5O60 - chains A and O of the 35 polymer chains in the assembly; structure by electron microscopy, 3.18 A resolution.

== Chain A ==
Molecule: 23S rRNA
Organism: Mycobacterium smegmatis str. MC2 155
Sequence (3120 nucleotides; numbered 1 to 3120; the number before each row is that of its first residue):
     1 UAAGUGUUUA AGGGCGCAUG GUGGAUGCCU UGGCACUGGG AGCCGAUGAA GGACGUAGGA
    61 GGCUGCGAUA AGCCUCGGGG AGCUGUCAAC CGAGCGUUGA UCCGAGGAUG UCCGAAUGGG
   121 GAAACCCGGC ACGAGUGAUG UCGUGUCACC AGGCGCUGAA UAUAUAGGCG UCUGGGGGGA
   181 ACGCGGGGAA GUGAAACAUC UCAGUACCCG UAGGAAGAGA AAACAAAAUG UGAUUCCGUG
   241 AGUAGUGGCG AGCGAAAGCG GAGGAUGGCU AAACCGUAUG CAUGUGAUAC CGGGUAGGGG
   301 UUGUGUGUGC GGGGUUGUGG GACCUAUCUU UCCGGCUCUA CCUGGCUGGA GGGCAGUGAG
   361 AAAAUGUUGU GGUUAGCGGA AAUGGCUUGG GAUGGCCUGC CGUAGACGGU GAGAGCCCGG
   421 UACGUGAAAA CCCGACGUCU GUCUUGAUGG UGUUCCCGAG UAGCAGCGGG CCCGUGGAAU
   481 CUGCUGUGAA UCUGCCGGGA CCACCCGGUA AGCCUGAAUA CUUCCCAGUG ACCGAUAGCG
   541 GAUUAGUACC GUGAGGGAAU GGUGAAAAGU ACCCCGGGAG GGGAGUGAAA GAGUACCUGA
   601 AACCGUGCGC UUACAAUCCG UCAGAGCCCU CGACGUGUCG UGGGGUGAUG GCGUGCCUUU
   661 UGAAGAAUGA GCCUGCGAGU CAGGGACAUG UCGCGAGGUU AACCCGGGUG GGGUAGCCGC
   721 AGCGAAAGCG AGUCUGAAUA GGGCGUAUCC ACACAAGAGU GUGUGGUGUA GUGGUGUGUU
   781 CUGGACCCGA AGCGGAGUGA UCUACCCAUG GCCAGGGUGA AGCGCGGGUA AGACCGCGUG
   841 GAGGCCCGAA CCCACUUAGG UUGAAGACUG AGGGGAUGAG CUGUGGGUAG GGGUGAAAGG
   901 CCAAUCAAAC UCCGUGAUAG CUGGUUCUCC CCGAAAUGCA UUUAGGUGCA GCGUCGCAUG
   961 UUUCUUGCCG GAGGUAGAGC UACUGGAUGG CCGAUGGGCC CCACAGGGUU ACUGACGUCA
  1021 GCCAAACUCC GAAUGCCGGU AAGUCCAAGA GUGCGGCAGU GAGACGGCGG GGGAUAAGCU
  1081 CCGUGCGUCG AGAGGGAAAC AGCCCAGAUC GCCGGCUAAG GCCCCUAAGC GUGUGCUAAG
  1141 UGGAAAAGGA UGUGCAGUCG CGAAGACAAC CAGGAGGUUG GCUUAGAAGC AGCCACCCUU
  1201 GAAAGAGUGC GUAAUAGCUC ACUGGUCAAG UGAUUGUGCG CCGAUAAUGU AGCGGGGCUC
  1261 AAGCACACCG CCGAAGCCGC GGCAGCCAAC GUGUUGGCUG GGUAGGGGAG CGUCCUGCAU
  1321 CCGGUGAAGC CGCCGAGUGA UCGAGUGGUG GAGGGUGUGG GAGUGAGAAU GCAGGCAUGA
  1381 GUAGCGAUUA GGCAAGUGAG AACCUUGCCC GCCGAAAGAC CAAGGGUUCC UGGGCCAGGC
  1441 CAGUCCGCCC AGGGUGAGUC GGGACCUAAG GCGAGGCCGA CAGGCGUAGU CGAUGGACAA
  1501 CGGGUUGAUA UUCCCGUACC CGUGUAUGUG CGUCCAUGAU GAAUCAGCGG UACUAACCAU
  1561 CCAAAACCAC CGUGACCGCA CCUUUCGGGG UGUGGCGUUG GUGGGGCUGC AUGGGACCUU
  1621 CGUUGGUAGU AGUCAAGCGA UGGGGUGACG CAGGAAGGUA GCCGUACCGG UCAGUGGUAA
  1681 UACCGGGGUA AGCCUGUAGG GAGUCAGAUA GGUAAAUCCG UCUGGCAUAU AUCCUGAGAG
  1741 GUGAUGCAUA GCCGAGUGAG GCGAAUUCGG UGAUCCUAUG CUGCCGAGAA AAGCCUCUAG
  1801 CGAGGACAUA CACGGCCCGU ACCCCAAACC AACACAGGUG GUCAGGUAGA GAAUACUAAG
  1861 GCGUACGAGU GAACUAUGGU UAAGGAACUC GGCAAAAUGC CCCCGUAACU UCGGGAGAAG
  1921 GGGGACCCAC AUGGCGUGUA AGCCUUUACG GCCCAAGCGU GAGUGGGUGG CACAAACCAG
  1981 UGAGAAGCGA CUGUUUACUA AAAACACAGG UCCGUGCGAA GUCGCAAGAC GAUGUAUACG
  2041 GACUGACGCC UGCCCGGUGC UGGAAGGUUA AGAGGACCCG UUAACUCCCU UUGGGGGUGA
  2101 AGCGGAGAAU UUAAGCCCCA GUAAACGGCG GUGGUAACUA UAACCAUCCU AAGGUAGCGA
  2161 AAUUCCUUGU CGGGUAAGUU CCGACCUGCA CGAAUGGCGU AACGACUUCU CAACUGUCUC
  2221 AACCAUAGAC UCGGCGAAAU UGCACUACGA GUAAAGAUGC UCGUUACGCG CGGCAGGACG
  2281 AAAAGACCCC GGGACCUUCA CUACAACUUG GUAUUGGUGC UCGAUACGGU UUGUGUAGGA
  2341 UAGGUGGGAG ACUGUGAAGC UCACACGCCA GUGUGGGUGG AGUCGUUGUU GAAAUACCAC
  2401 UCUGAUCGUA UUGGGCCUCU AACCUCGGAC CGUAUAUCCG GUUCAGGGAC AGUGCCUGGU
  2461 GGGUAGUUUA ACUGGGGCGG UUGCCUCCUA AAAUGUAACG GAGGCGCCCA AAGGUUCCCU
  2521 CAACCUGGAC GGCAAUCAGG UGUUGAGUGU AAGUGCACAA GGGAGCUUGA CUGCGAGACG
  2581 GACAUGUCGA GCAGGGACGA AAGUCGGGAC UAGUGAUCCG GCACCUCUGA GUGGAAGGGG
  2641 UGUCGCUCAA CGGAUAAAAG GUACCCCGGG GAUAACAGGC UGAUCUUCCC CAAGAGUCCA
  2701 UAUCGACGGG AUGGUUUGGC ACCUCGAUGU CGGCUCGUCG CAUCCUGGGG CUGGAGCAGG
  2761 UCCCAAGGGU UGGGCUGUUC GCCCAUUAAA GCGGCACGCG AGCUGGGUUU AGAACGUCGU
  2821 GAGACAGUUC GGUCUCUAUC CGCCGCGCGC GUCAGAAGCU UGAGGAAACC UGUCCCUAGU
  2881 ACGAGAGGAC CGGGACGGAC GAACCUCUGG UAUACCAGUU GUCCCACCAG GGGCACGGCU
  2941 GGAUAGCCAC GUUCGGACAG GAUAACCGCU GAAAGCAUCU AAGCGGGAAA CCUCUUCCAA
  3001 GACCAGGCUU CUCACCCUCU AGGAGGGAUA AGGCCCCCCG CAGACCACGG GAUUGAUAGA
  3061 CCAGACCUGG AAGCCUAGUA AUAGGUGCAG GGAACUGGCA CUAACCGGCC GAAAACUUAC
Unresolved in the structure: 1
Metal / ion sites: Mg2+ site 1: U7, A3024; Mg2+ site 2 near G13 (its only coordinating residue here); Mg2+ site 3: C28, G1354; Mg2+ site 4: C43, G214; Mg2+ site 5 near U69 (its only coordinating residue here); Mg2+ site 6 near U117 (its only coordinating residue here); Mg2+ site 7: A159, U163; Mg2+ site 8 near U171 (its only coordinating residue here); Mg2+ site 9: G191, U2467; Mg2+ site 10: A196, C197; Mg2+ site 11 near G204 (its only coordinating residue here); Mg2+ site 12 near G217 (its only coordinating residue here); 242 more Mg2+ sites not listed
Residues lining bound ligands: phenylalanine (PHE): A2286, C2287, U2809

== Chain O ==
Name: 50S ribosomal protein L17
Organism: Mycobacterium smegmatis str. MC2 155
UniProtKB: A0QSL9 (RL17_MYCS2); residues 1-199 here = UniProt positions 1-199
Chain sequence (199 residues; row label = number of the first residue in the row):
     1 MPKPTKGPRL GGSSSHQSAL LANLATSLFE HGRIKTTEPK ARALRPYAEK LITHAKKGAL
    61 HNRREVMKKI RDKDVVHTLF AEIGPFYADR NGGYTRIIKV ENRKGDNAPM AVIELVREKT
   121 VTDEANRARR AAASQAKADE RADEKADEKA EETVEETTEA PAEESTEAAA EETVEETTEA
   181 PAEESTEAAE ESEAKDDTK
Unresolved in the structure: 1, 120-199

== How chain A and chain O interact ==
Contacting residue pairs (123; chain A residue first):
  A1390(A) - His16(O)  stacking on the base
  A1390(A) - Ala19(O)  base contact
  G1391(A) - His16(O)  hydrogen bond to the sugar
  G1391(A) - Asn23(O)  base contact
  G1392(A) - Leu20(O)  sugar contact
  G1392(A) - Leu24(O)  sugar contact
  C1393(A) - Leu24(O)  sugar contact
  C1393(A) - Ser27(O)  sugar contact
  C1393(A) - His31(O)  sugar contact
  C1393(A) - Ile34(O)  phosphate contact
  C1393(A) - Lys35(O)  phosphate contact
  C1393(A) - Thr36(O)  phosphate contact
  A1394(A) - His31(O)  sugar contact
  A1394(A) - Ile34(O)  phosphate contact
  A1394(A) - Lys35(O)  hydrogen bond to the phosphate
  G1400(A) - Lys104(O)  hydrogen bond to the sugar
  A1402(A) - Arg103(O)  hydrogen bond to the sugar
  A1402(A) - Lys104(O)  hydrogen bond to the phosphate
  A1402(A) - Gly105(O)  hydrogen bond to the phosphate
  A1402(A) - Asp106(O)  hydrogen bond to the base
  C1409(A) - Asn23(O)  hydrogen bond to the sugar
  C1410(A) - Ala19(O)  sugar contact
  C1410(A) - Asn23(O)  hydrogen bond to the sugar
  C1410(A) - Arg71(O)  salt bridge to the phosphate
  G1411(A) - Arg71(O)  salt bridge to the phosphate
  A1442(A) - Lys104(O)  sugar contact
  A1673(A) - Lys73(O)  sugar contact
  G1674(A) - Arg63(O)  sugar contact
  G1674(A) - Lys73(O)  salt bridge to the phosphate
  G1674(A) - Asp74(O)  base contact
  G1674(A) - His77(O)  stacking on the base
  U1675(A) - Leu60(O)  base contact
  U1675(A) - Arg63(O)  hydrogen bond to the sugar
  U1675(A) - Arg64(O)  hydrogen bond to the base
  U1675(A) - Met67(O)  base contact
  U1675(A) - Lys73(O)  base contact
  G1676(A) - Leu60(O)  sugar contact
  G1676(A) - Arg64(O)  base contact
  G1867(A) - Asp106(O)  hydrogen bond to the sugar
  A1868(A) - Thr37(O)  hydrogen bond to the phosphate
  A1868(A) - Arg103(O)  sugar contact
  A1868(A) - Asp106(O)  sugar contact
  A1868(A) - Ala108(O)  sugar contact
  A1868(A) - Pro109(O)  sugar contact
  G1869(A) - Leu10(O)  phosphate contact
  G1869(A) - Thr37(O)  hydrogen bond to the phosphate
  G1869(A) - Pro39(O)  phosphate contact
  G1869(A) - Lys40(O)  salt bridge to the phosphate
  U1870(A) - Pro8(O)  base contact
  U1870(A) - Pro39(O)  phosphate contact
  G1871(A) - Lys6(O)  phosphate contact
  G1871(A) - Gly7(O)  sugar contact
  A2225(A) - Arg9(O)  salt bridge to the phosphate
  U2226(A) - Pro8(O)  phosphate contact
  U2226(A) - Arg9(O)  hydrogen bond to the phosphate
  U2226(A) - Gly12(O)  phosphate contact
  A2227(A) - Gly12(O)  phosphate contact
  C2232(A) - Asn107(O)  hydrogen bond to the sugar
  G2233(A) - Gly105(O)  base contact
  G2233(A) - Asp106(O)  sugar contact
  G2233(A) - Asn107(O)  hydrogen bond to the sugar
  U2913(A) - Ser14(O)  sugar contact
  A2914(A) - Pro2(O)  base contact
  A2914(A) - Pro4(O)  base contact
  A2914(A) - Thr5(O)  hydrogen bond to the base
  A2914(A) - Arg9(O)  salt bridge to the phosphate
  A2914(A) - Ser14(O)  phosphate contact
  A2914(A) - Gln17(O)  base contact
  A2914(A) - Leu21(O)  base contact
  A2914(A) - Tyr47(O)  base contact
  C2925(A) - Lys73(O)  sugar contact
  A2926(A) - Lys73(O)  salt bridge to the phosphate
  A2929(A) - Arg64(O)  base contact
  G2930(A) - Arg64(O)  hydrogen bond to the sugar
  G2931(A) - Lys68(O)  hydrogen bond to the phosphate
  G2932(A) - Lys68(O)  salt bridge to the phosphate
  G2932(A) - Arg71(O)  hydrogen bond to the sugar
  G2933(A) - Arg71(O)  hydrogen bond to the sugar
  C2934(A) - Ser15(O)  phosphate contact
  C3037(A) - Lys99(O)  phosphate contact
  C3038(A) - Arg42(O)  salt bridge to the phosphate
  C3038(A) - Lys99(O)  salt bridge to the phosphate
  C3039(A) - Arg42(O)  salt bridge to the phosphate
  G3040(A) - Lys3(O)  salt bridge to the phosphate
  C3041(A) - Lys6(O)  salt bridge to the phosphate
  G3043(A) - Lys6(O)  hydrogen bond to the base
  G3059(A) - Lys3(O)  salt bridge to the phosphate
  G3059(A) - Gly93(O)  base contact
  A3060(A) - Glu49(O)  hydrogen bond to the sugar
  A3060(A) - Lys50(O)  salt bridge to the phosphate
  A3060(A) - Asn91(O)  base contact
  A3060(A) - Gly92(O)  sugar contact
  A3060(A) - Gly93(O)  hydrogen bond to the sugar
  A3060(A) - Tyr94(O)  sugar contact
  C3061(A) - Lys50(O)  phosphate contact
  C3061(A) - Thr53(O)  hydrogen bond to the phosphate
  C3061(A) - Asn91(O)  sugar contact
  C3061(A) - Gly92(O)  sugar contact
  C3062(A) - Lys57(O)  salt bridge to the phosphate
  A3071(A) - His61(O)  base contact
  A3072(A) - Leu60(O)  sugar contact
  A3072(A) - Arg64(O)  phosphate contact
  G3073(A) - Leu60(O)  sugar contact
  G3073(A) - Arg64(O)  salt bridge to the phosphate
  G3090(A) - His61(O)  hydrogen bond to the phosphate
  G3091(A) - His61(O)  salt bridge to the phosphate
  G3091(A) - Glu65(O)  phosphate contact
  G3092(A) - His54(O)  salt bridge to the phosphate
  G3092(A) - Glu65(O)  phosphate contact
  A3093(A) - Pro2(O)  phosphate contact
  A3093(A) - Lys3(O)  sugar contact
  A3093(A) - Pro4(O)  base contact
  A3093(A) - Lys50(O)  salt bridge to the phosphate
  A3094(A) - Pro4(O)  base contact
  C3101(A) - Arg90(O)  hydrogen bond to the phosphate
  C3101(A) - Asn91(O)  sugar contact
  C3101(A) - Gly92(O)  hydrogen bond to the sugar
  C3101(A) - Gly93(O)  hydrogen bond to the sugar
  U3102(A) - Arg45(O)  hydrogen bond to the base
  U3102(A) - Gly93(O)  sugar contact
  U3102(A) - Thr95(O)  hydrogen bond to the sugar
  U3102(A) - Arg96(O)  sugar contact
  A3103(A) - Arg96(O)  salt bridge to the phosphate
Also at the interface, not in a pair above, chain A (59 interface residues in all): A1401, C1403, C2224
Also at the interface, not in a pair above, chain O (67 interface residues in all): Ser13, Arg33, Ala43, Pro46, Asn62, Ile97

== Summary ==
Chain A and chain O form an interface of 59 and 67 residues respectively; the contacts include 32 hydrogen
bonds, 21 salt bridges and 2 aromatic stacking contacts. Polar pairs include A1402(A)-Asp106(O),
U1675(A)-Arg64(O) and A2914(A)-Thr5(O). Ligands of chain A: phenylalanine.
Here chain A is 23S rRNA and chain O is 50S ribosomal protein L17, both from Mycobacterium smegmatis str. MC2
155. Entry 5O60 (Structure of the 50S large ribosomal subunit from Mycobacterium smegmatis) was determined by
electron microscopy (same publication as 5O5J and 5O61).
